PDB entry 7DTI | solution NMR | chains A and B

[Chain A]
Molecule: DNA-directed RNA polymerases I, II, and III subunit RPABC2
Source organism: Homo sapiens
UniProt: P61218 (RPAB2_HUMAN); residue numbers follow UniProt; this construct covers 1-127
Amino-acid sequence (130 residues; row label = number of the first residue in the row; numbers below 1 keep their minus sign (Gly-2 is residue -2)):
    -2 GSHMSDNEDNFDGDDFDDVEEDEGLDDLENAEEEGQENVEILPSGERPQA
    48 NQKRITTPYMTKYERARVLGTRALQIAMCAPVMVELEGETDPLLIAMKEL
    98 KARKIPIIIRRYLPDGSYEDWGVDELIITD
Not modelled in the structure: -2 to 0
Sequence notes: expression tag (-2 to 0)
Curated features (UniProtKB/Swiss-Prot):
  - modified residue: Ser2 (N-acetylserine)
  - natural variant: Tyr60 (Y60N: In a breast cancer sample)
From the paper describing this entry:
  - mutagenesis - F8A: unchanged binding to General transcription factor IIH subunit 1 (chain B)
  - mutagenesis - F8A/F13A: abolished binding to General transcription factor IIH subunit 1 (chain B)
  - post-translational modification sites: Ser2 (citing earlier work)
  - mutagenesis - F8A/F13A: decreased growth

[Chain B]
Molecule: General transcription factor IIH subunit 1
Source organism: Homo sapiens
UniProt: A0A2K6V299 (A0A2K6V299_SAIBB); residues 1-108 here correspond to UniProt positions 8-115 (UniProt number = residue number + 7)
Amino-acid sequence (111 residues; numbered -2 to 108; the number before each row is that of its first residue; numbers below 1 keep their minus sign (Gly-2 is residue -2)):
    -2 GSHMATSSEEVLLIVKKVRQKKQDGALYLMAERIAWAPEGKDRFTISHMY
    48 ADIKCQKISPEGKAKIQLQLVLHAGDTTNFHFSNESTAVKERDAVKDLLQ
    98 QLLPKFKRKAN
Not modelled in the structure: -2 to 0
Sequence notes: expression tag (-2 to 0)

[Interface between chain A and chain B]
Residue-residue contacts (46; chain A residue first):
  Met1(A) with Lys19(B); Asp21(B)
  Ser2(A) with Arg16(B); Lys19(B); Asp21(B)
  Asp3(A) with Lys19(B)
  Asn4(A) with Lys62(B)
  Glu5(A) with Arg16(B); Lys18(B); Lys19(B); Lys62(B); His78(B)
  Asp6(A) with Lys18(B); Lys19(B)
  Phe8(A) with Lys62(B); Gln64(B)
  Asp11(A) with Ser56(B); Lys60(B); Lys62(B); Gln64(B)
  Asp12(A) with Ser56(B); Pro57(B); Lys60(B)
  Phe13(A) with Lys54(B); Ile55(B); Ser56(B); Gln64(B); Gln66(B); Asn76(B)
  Asp14(A) with Ile55(B); Ser56(B); Pro57(B); Arg89(B)
  Asp15(A) with Lys54(B)
  Val16(A) with Gln53(B); Lys54(B); Ile55(B); Lys93(B); Gln97(B)
  Glu17(A) with Cys52(B); Gln53(B); Lys54(B)
  Glu18(A) with Gln97(B); Gln98(B); Pro101(B)
  Glu20(A) with Gln98(B)
Also at the interface, not in a pair above, chain B (25 interface residues in all): Gln17, Lys51, Leu65, Leu100
The authors on this interface:
  - interface residues, chain A: Phe8(A), Phe13(A), Asp14(A), Val16(A)
  - hot spots on chain A (mutagenesis) - F13A, V16A: decreased binding to General transcription factor IIH subunit 1 (chain B)

[Overview]
16 residues of chain A face 25 of chain B across their interface. From the paper: F13A and V16A of chain A
reduce binding to General transcription factor IIH subunit 1 (chain B); interface residues Phe8(A), Phe13(A)
and Asp14(A) among others; 4 substitutions were tested in all.
Here chain A is DNA-directed RNA polymerases I, II, and III subunit RPABC2 and chain B is General
transcription factor IIH subunit 1, both from Homo sapiens. Entry 7DTI (Solution structure of the complex
between RNA polymerase subunit RPB6 and TFIIH p62 PH domain) was determined by solution NMR.
